3K5S - chains A and B; structure by X-ray diffraction, 2.90 A resolution.

== Chain A (and B) ==
Protein: Cadherin-13
Organism: Gallus gallus
Notes: fragment: Domains EC1 and EC2 to 355); chain B of this document is another copy of the same molecule, construct and numbering; everything in this record applies to it too
UniProtKB: P33150 (CAD13_CHICK); residues 2-217 here correspond to UniProt positions 140-355 (UniProt number = residue number + 138)
Chain sequence (217 residues; each row starts with the number of its first residue):
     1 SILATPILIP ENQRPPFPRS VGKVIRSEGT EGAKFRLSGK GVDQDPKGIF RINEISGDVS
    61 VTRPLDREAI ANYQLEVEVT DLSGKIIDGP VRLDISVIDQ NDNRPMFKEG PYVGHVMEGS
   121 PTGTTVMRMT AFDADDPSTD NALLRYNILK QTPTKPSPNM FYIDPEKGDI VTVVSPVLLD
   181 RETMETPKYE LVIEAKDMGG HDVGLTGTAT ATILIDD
Construct notes: expression tag (1); conflict Gln-74 (Glu212 in P33150)
Bound ions: Ca2+ site 1: Glu-11, Glu-68, Asp-99, Gln-100, Asp-102, Asp-135; Ca2+ site 2: Glu-11, Asp-66, Glu-68, Asp-102; Ca2+ site 3: Asn-101, Asn-103, Asp-133, Asn-141, Asp-197

== How chain A and chain B interact ==
Residue-residue contacts (31; chain A residue first):
  Leu-3(A) with Leu-3(B), hydrophobic
  Thr-5(A) with Thr-5(B)
  Leu-8(A) with Leu-8(B)
  Pro-10(A) with Ile-98(B), hydrophobic
  Asn-12(A) with Asp-140(B)
  Arg-14(A) with Pro-137(B), hydrogen bond (side chain-backbone); Ser-138(B); Thr-139(B); Asp-140(B)
  Ile-98(A) with Pro-10(B), hydrophobic
  Asp-99(A) with Gln-100(B), hydrogen bond (backbone-side chain)
  Gln-100(A) with Asp-99(B), hydrogen bond (side chain-backbone); Gln-100(B), hydrogen bond; Asn-141(B)
  Arg-104(A) with Asp-202(B), hydrogen bond (side chain-backbone); Val-203(B)
  Pro-137(A) with Arg-14(B), hydrogen bond (backbone-side chain)
  Ser-138(A) with Arg-14(B)
  Thr-139(A) with Arg-14(B), hydrogen bond (backbone-side chain)
  Asp-140(A) with Asn-12(B); Arg-14(B)
  Asn-141(A) with Gln-100(B)
  Leu-143(A) with Arg-14(B)
  Asp-202(A) with Arg-104(B), hydrogen bond (backbone-side chain)
  Val-203(A) with Asp-102(B); Asn-103(B); Arg-104(B); Leu-205(B)
  Leu-205(A) with Val-203(B), hydrophobic; Gly-204(B); Leu-205(B), hydrophobic
Also at the interface, not in a pair above, chain A (25 interface residues in all): Ile-25, Asn-101, Asp-102, Asn-103, Met-198, Gly-204
Also at the interface, not in a pair above, chain B (23 interface residues in all): Asn-101, Leu-143

== Overview ==
25 residues of chain A face 23 of chain B across their interface; the contacts include 8 hydrogen bonds. Polar
contacts include Arg-14(A)/Pro-137(B), Asp-99(A)/Gln-100(B) and Gln-100(A)/Gln-100(B). The Ca2+ site 1 is
built by Glu-11(A), Glu-68(A), Asp-99(A), Gln-100(A), Asp-102(A) and Asp-135(A).
Chain A and chain B are both Cadherin-13 (Gallus gallus); the structure, Crystal structure of chicken
T-cadherin EC1 EC2, was determined by X-ray diffraction together with 3K5R, 3K6D, 3K6F and 3K6I from the same
study.
